PDB entry 2HJB | X-ray diffraction, 1.85 A resolution | chains A and B of the 4 polymer chains in the assembly

[Chain A (and B)]
Protein: Aromatic amine dehydrogenase
Source organism: Alcaligenes faecalis
Notes: EC 1.4.99.4; fragment: AADH (residues 73-433); chain B of this document is another copy of the same molecule, construct and numbering; everything in this record applies to it too
UniProtKB: P84888 (AAUB_ALCFA); residues 73-432 here correspond to UniProt positions 30-389 (UniProt number = residue number - 43)
Sequence (361 residues; each row starts with the number of its first residue):
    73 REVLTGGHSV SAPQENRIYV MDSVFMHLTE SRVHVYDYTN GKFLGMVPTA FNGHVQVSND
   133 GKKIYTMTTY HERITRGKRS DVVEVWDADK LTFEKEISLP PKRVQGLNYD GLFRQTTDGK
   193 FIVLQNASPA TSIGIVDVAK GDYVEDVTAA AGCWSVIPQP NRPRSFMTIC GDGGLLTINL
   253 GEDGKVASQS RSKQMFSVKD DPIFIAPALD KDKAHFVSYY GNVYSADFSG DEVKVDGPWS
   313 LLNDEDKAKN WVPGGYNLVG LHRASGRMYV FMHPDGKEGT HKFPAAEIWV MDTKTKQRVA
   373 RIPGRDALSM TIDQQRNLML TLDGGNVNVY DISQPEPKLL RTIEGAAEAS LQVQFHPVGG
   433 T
Disordered / not traced: 73, 432-433 (chain B: 431-433)
Cystine bridges: Cys225-Cys242
Residues lining bound ligands: 1-(4-methoxyphenyl)methanamine (PZM): Phe97, Leu100, Phe123, Asn124, Gln177, Gly178, Leu179

[Interface between chain A and chain B]
Contacting residue pairs (32; chain A residue first):
  Val96(A) - His99(B)
  Met98(A) - Glu102(B)
  His99(A) - Val96(B)
  His99(A) - Glu102(B)  salt bridge
  His99(A) - Arg104(B)
  His99(A) - Glu420(B)  salt bridge
  Leu100(A) - Glu102(B)  hydrogen bond (backbone-side chain)
  Thr101(A) - Glu102(B)  hydrogen bond
  Glu102(A) - Met98(B)
  Glu102(A) - His99(B)  salt bridge
  Glu102(A) - Leu100(B)  hydrogen bond (side chain-backbone)
  Glu102(A) - Thr101(B)  hydrogen bond
  Arg104(A) - His99(B)
  Pro120(A) - Thr147(B)
  Ala122(A) - Ile146(B)  hydrophobic
  Tyr142(A) - Arg145(B)
  Tyr142(A) - Ile146(B)  hydrophobic
  Arg145(A) - Tyr142(B)
  Arg145(A) - Ser152(B)
  Arg145(A) - Glu168(B)  salt bridge
  Ile146(A) - Ala122(B)  hydrophobic
  Ile146(A) - Tyr142(B)  hydrophobic
  Thr147(A) - Pro120(B)
  Arg148(A) - Glu156(B)  salt bridge
  Arg148(A) - Phe165(B)
  Arg148(A) - Glu168(B)  salt bridge
  Ser152(A) - Arg145(B)  hydrogen bond
  Glu156(A) - Arg148(B)  salt bridge
  Phe165(A) - Arg148(B)
  Glu168(A) - Arg145(B)  salt bridge
  Glu168(A) - Arg148(B)  salt bridge
  Glu420(A) - His99(B)  salt bridge
Also at the interface, not in a pair above, chain B (20 interface residues in all): Glu144

[Summary]
Chain A and chain B form an interface of 19 and 20 residues respectively; the contacts include 5 hydrogen
bonds and 10 salt bridges. Polar pairs include His99(A)-Glu102(B), His99(A)-Glu420(B) and Arg145(A)-Glu168(B).
Ligands of chain A: 1-(4-methoxyphenyl)methanamine.
Both chains are Aromatic amine dehydrogenase (Alcaligenes faecalis). Entry 2HJB (Crystal structure of
Alcaligenes faecalis AADH in complex with p-methoxybenzylamine) was determined by X-ray diffraction, deposited
together with 2HJ4 and 2Q7Q.
